9G25 - chains 4 and K of the 14 polymer chains in the assembly; structure by electron microscopy, 2.89 A resolution.

# Chain 4
Molecule: snR30
Organism: Saccharomyces cerevisiae
Sequence (609 nucleotides; row label = number of the first residue in the row):
     1 AACCAUAGUC UCGUGCUAGU UCGGUACUAU ACAGGGAAGG GAAGUCACUC GCAUACGUGU
    61 GUGUGCAUUU CUUGCUAUUG CUGCUUAGCU UCUCUAAAAC ACUGGGCUAG CGUUUUUCAA
   121 CGCUCGAGAG GCAGAGUCUC AAGGAGCCUC CAAUGGGCCU CACGUAUUCA UCUAGAUGGC
   181 GCUUCGGACA ACGGCAUCAC AUAAGAGAUG CAGCUCCUGA CUUCUCCUCU GAUCUUCGUG
   241 AUCAGAGUUU UGAGUCGUCA GACUACGAGC AGUUUCUCUU AGUCGUUGCA UCGGGUGCUG
   301 UUGCCUUAAC GAUGUGUAUA UGGGGUUCGG GGGCUGUUGC CAUGAUAUAU AUGGAUGAGA
   361 CAGAAGUGGC CCCGUUGACG AGUUUAACUU AGAUUAAGUA GGACGCAUGA UCUUGAGCUC
   421 UUUUCCUAUA CUUUGUCCUA UGGCCAGCUU UCUCCUUAUU ACGAAGAGAU UGCGGGAUGU
   481 GGGUGCAGAG UGGGAAAAUC UGAGUUCGGU CAUCUUUGUU GUUCGUCCUA CCGCAGUAUA
   541 UUCCUAAACA CUAUGAAAUG ACCCUAGUUG GUCCAUGAUC AUUUGGGUAA AACCAUACUG
   601 CAGACAUCU
Not modelled in the structure: 1-4, 14-116, 152-328, 383-386, 403-526

# Chain K
Protein: rRNA-processing protein UTP23
Organism: Saccharomyces cerevisiae
Reference sequence: Q12339 (UTP23_YEAST); residue numbers follow UniProt; this construct covers 1-254
Chain sequence (254 residues; numbered 1 to 254; the number before each row is that of its first residue):
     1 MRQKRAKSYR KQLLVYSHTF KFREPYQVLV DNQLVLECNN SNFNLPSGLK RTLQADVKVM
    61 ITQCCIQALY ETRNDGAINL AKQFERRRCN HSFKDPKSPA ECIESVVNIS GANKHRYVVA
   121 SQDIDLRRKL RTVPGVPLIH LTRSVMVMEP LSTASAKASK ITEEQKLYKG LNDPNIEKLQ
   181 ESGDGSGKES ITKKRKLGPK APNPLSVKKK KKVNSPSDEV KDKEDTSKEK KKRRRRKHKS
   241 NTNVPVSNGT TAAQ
Not modelled in the structure: 176-199, 212-254
UniProt features mapped onto this chain:
  - modified residue: Ser182 (Phosphoserine)

# Chain 4 / chain K interface
Residue-residue contacts - 14 pairs, chain 4 then chain K:
  C531(4) - Lys210(K)  salt bridge to the phosphate
  U539(4) - Asn203(K)  hydrogen bond to the sugar
  U539(4) - Leu205(K)  sugar contact
  U539(4) - Ser206(K)  base contact
  A540(4) - Asn203(K)  sugar contact
  A540(4) - Leu205(K)  sugar contact
  U596(4) - Ser206(K)  base contact
  U596(4) - Lys208(K)  hydrogen bond to the sugar
  A597(4) - Lys208(K)  sugar contact
  A597(4) - Lys209(K)  sugar contact
  A597(4) - Lys210(K)  phosphate contact
  C598(4) - Lys210(K)  phosphate contact
  C598(4) - Lys211(K)  phosphate contact
  U599(4) - Lys211(K)  salt bridge to the phosphate
Also at the interface, not in a pair above, chain 4 (9 interface residues in all): A538, A595
Also at the interface, not in a pair above, chain K (8 interface residues in all): Val207

# Summary
9 residues of chain 4 and 8 residues of chain K are in contact, with 2 hydrogen bonds and 2 salt bridges.
Polar contacts include U539(4)-Asn203(K), U596(4)-Lys208(K) and C531(4)-Lys210(K).
Here chain 4 is snR30 and chain K is rRNA-processing protein UTP23, both from Saccharomyces cerevisiae. Entry
9G25 (snR30 snoRNP - State 1 - Utp23-Krr1-deltaC3) was determined by electron microscopy (same publication as
9G28).
